PDB entry 4PST | X-ray diffraction, 1.05 A resolution | chain A

Chain A:
Name: Dihydrofolate reductase
Source organism: Escherichia coli
UniProtKB: U6N356 (U6N356_ECOLI); residues 1-159 here = UniProt positions 1-159
Amino-acid sequence (159 residues; numbered 1 to 159; the number before each row is that of its first residue):
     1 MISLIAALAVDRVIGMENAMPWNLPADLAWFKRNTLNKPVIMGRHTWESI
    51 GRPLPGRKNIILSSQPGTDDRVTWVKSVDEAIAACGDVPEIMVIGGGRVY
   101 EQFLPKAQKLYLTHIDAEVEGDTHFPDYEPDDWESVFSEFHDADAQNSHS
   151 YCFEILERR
Modified positions: C152 (3-sulfinoalanine; CSD)
Ion coordination: Mn2+ site 1: D116, H149; Mn2+ site 2 near E154 (its only coordinating residue here)
Ligand contacts:
  - folic acid (FOL): I5, A6, A7, M20, D27, L28, A29, W30, F31, K32, T46, I50, R52, L54, P55, R57, I94, Y100, T113
  - NADP (NAP; NADP nicotinamide-adenine-dinucleotide phosphate): A6, A7, I14, G15, M16, N18, A19, M20, W22, G43, R44, H45, T46, S49, L62, S63, S64, Q65, K76, S77, V78, I94, G95, G96, G97, R98, V99, Y100, Q102, T123
From the paper describing this entry:
  - conformationally variable residues (side-chain flip): R52, E101

In short:
Bound to chain A: folic acid and NADP. The Mn2+ site 1 is built by D116 and H149. The paper reports
conformational variability at R52 and E101.
Chain A is Dihydrofolate reductase (Escherichia coli); the structure, Multiconformer model for Escherichia
coli dihydrofolate reductase at 277 K, was determined by X-ray diffraction (same publication as 4PSS, 4P3Q,
4P3R, 4PTH and 4PTJ).
